PDB entry 1QVC | X-ray diffraction, 2.20 A resolution | chains B and C of the 4 polymer chains in the assembly

# Chain B
Protein: Single stranded DNA binding protein monomer
From: Escherichia coli
Reference sequence: P02339 (SSB_ECOLI); residues 201-345 here correspond to UniProt positions 1-145 (UniProt number = residue number - 200)
Amino-acid sequence (145 residues; each row starts with the number of its first residue):
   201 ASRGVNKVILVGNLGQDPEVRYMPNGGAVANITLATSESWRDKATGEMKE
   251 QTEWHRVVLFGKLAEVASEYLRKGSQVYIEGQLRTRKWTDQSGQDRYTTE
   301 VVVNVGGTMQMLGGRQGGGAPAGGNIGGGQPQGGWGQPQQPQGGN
Disordered / not traced: 345

# Chain C
Protein: Single stranded DNA binding protein monomer
From: Escherichia coli
Reference sequence: P02339 (SSB_ECOLI); residues 401-545 here correspond to UniProt positions 1-145 (UniProt number = residue number - 400)
Amino-acid sequence (145 residues; row label = number of the first residue in the row):
   401 ASRGVNKVILVGNLGQDPEVRYMPNGGAVANITLATSESWRDKATGEMKE
   451 QTEWHRVVLFGKLAEVASEYLRKGSQVYIEGQLRTRKWTDQSGQDRYTTE
   501 VVVNVGGTMQMLGGRQGGGAPAGGNIGGGQPQGGWGQPQQPQGGN
Disordered / not traced: 545

# Interface between chain B and chain C
Residue-residue contacts (11):
  Val211(B) - Met511(C)  hydrophobic
  Ser239(B) - Gly519(C)
  Ser239(B) - Ala520(C)
  Arg241(B) - Gly528(C)
  Ala244(B) - Pro531(C)  hydrophobic
  Met248(B) - Gly519(C)
  Gln276(B) - Met511(C)
  Gln276(B) - Leu512(C)  hydrogen bond (side chain-backbone)
  Met311(B) - Val411(C)  hydrophobic
  Met311(B) - Gln476(C)  hydrogen bond (backbone-side chain)
  Met311(B) - Leu512(C)
Also at the interface, not in a pair above, chain B (9 interface residues in all): Ile209, Tyr278
Also at the interface, not in a pair above, chain C (11 interface residues in all): Ile409, Tyr478, Arg515

# Overview
Chain B and chain C form an interface of 9 and 11 residues respectively; the contacts include 2 hydrogen
bonds. Polar pairs include Gln276(B)-Leu512(C) and Met311(B)-Gln476(C).
Both chains are Single stranded DNA binding protein monomer (Escherichia coli). Entry 1QVC (Crystal structure
analysis of single stranded DNA binding protein (ssb) from e.coli) was determined by X-ray diffraction
together with 1EQQ from the same study.
